5TYY - chains A and P of the 4 polymer chains in the assembly; structure by X-ray diffraction, 1.93 A resolution.

[Chain A]
Protein: DNA-directed DNA/RNA polymerase mu
From: Homo sapiens
Notes: EC 2.7.7.7
UniProtKB: Q9NP87 (DPOLM_HUMAN); residue numbers follow UniProt; this construct covers 132-397, 410-494
Amino-acid sequence (356 residues; each row starts with the number of its first residue; note: 12 numbers in that range are skipped by the numbering (no residue carries them; nothing is unmodelled there)):
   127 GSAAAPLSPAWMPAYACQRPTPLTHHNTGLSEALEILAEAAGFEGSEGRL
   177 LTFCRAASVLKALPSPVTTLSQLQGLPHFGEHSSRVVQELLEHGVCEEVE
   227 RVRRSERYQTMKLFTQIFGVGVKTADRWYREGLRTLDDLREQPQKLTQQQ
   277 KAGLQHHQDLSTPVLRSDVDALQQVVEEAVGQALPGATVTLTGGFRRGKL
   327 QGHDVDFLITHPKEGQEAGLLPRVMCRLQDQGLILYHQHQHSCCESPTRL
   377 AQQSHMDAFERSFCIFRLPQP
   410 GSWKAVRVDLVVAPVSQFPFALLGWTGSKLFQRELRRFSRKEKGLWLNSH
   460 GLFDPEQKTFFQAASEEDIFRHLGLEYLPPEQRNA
Disordered / not traced: 127-136, 365-384
Covalently attached groups: 2,3-dihydroxy-1,4-dithiobutane (DTT) linked to Cys180
Differences from the reference sequence: expression tag (127-131); conflict Gly410 (Pro in Q9NP87)
Bound ions: Mn2+ site 1: His208 (shared with 1 residue of chain D); Mn2+ site 2 near His219 (its only coordinating residue here); Na+: Thr241, Ile243, Val246 (shared with DT3(P) of chain P); Mn2+ site 3: Asp330, Asp332 (together with pyrophosphate) (shared with DT5(P) of chain P); Mn2+ site 4: Asp330, Asp332, Asp418 (shared with DA4(P), DT5(P) of chain P); Mn2+ site 5: Glu386, His459
Small-molecule neighbours: pyrophosphate (PPV): Gly319, Gly320, Arg323, Lys325, Gly328, His329, Asp330, Asp332
Swiss-Prot annotation at these positions:
  - region: Arg323 to Asp332 (Involved in ssDNA binding)
  - binding site (Mg(2+)): Asp330, Asp332, Asp418
  - site: Gly433 (Responsible for the low discrimination between dNTP and rNTP)

[Chain P]
Molecule: 5-nt DNA strand
Sequence (5 nucleotides; numbered 1 to 5; the number before each row is that of its first residue):
     1 CGTAT
Bound ions: Na+: DT3 (shared with Thr241(A), Ile243(A), Val246(A) of chain A); Mn2+ site 1: DA4, DT5 (shared with Asp330(A), Asp332(A), Asp418(A) of chain A); Mn2+ site 2: DT5 (together with pyrophosphate) (shared with Asp330(A), Asp332(A) of chain A)

[Chain A / chain P interface]
Contacting residue pairs - 29 pairs, chain A then chain P:
  Ile243(A) with DT3(P), phosphate contact
  Phe244(A) with DT3(P), phosphate contact
  Gly245(A) with DG2(P), phosphate contact; DT3(P), hydrogen bond to the phosphate
  Val246(A) with DG2(P), hydrogen bond to the phosphate; DT3(P), hydrogen bond to the phosphate
  Gly247(A) with DG2(P), hydrogen bond to the phosphate; DT3(P), phosphate contact
  Lys249(A) with DC1(P), phosphate contact; DG2(P), phosphate contact
  Thr250(A) with DC1(P), hydrogen bond to the phosphate; DG2(P), hydrogen bond to the phosphate
  Gln275(A) with DG2(P), sugar contact
  Arg323(A) with DT5(P), hydrogen bond to the phosphate
  Asp330(A) with DT5(P), phosphate contact
  Asp332(A) with DA4(P), phosphate contact; DT5(P), phosphate contact
  Phe389(A) with DT3(P), sugar contact; DA4(P), sugar contact
  Arg416(A) with DT3(P), phosphate contact; DA4(P), salt bridge to the phosphate
  Asp418(A) with DA4(P), sugar contact
  Gly433(A) with DT5(P), sugar contact
  Trp434(A) with DA4(P), sugar contact; DT5(P), sugar contact
  Thr435(A) with DT5(P), phosphate contact
  Gly436(A) with DT5(P), hydrogen bond to the phosphate
  Ser437(A) with DT5(P), sugar contact
  Lys438(A) with DT5(P), base contact
Also at the interface, not in a pair above, chain A (24 interface residues in all): Val248, Gly319, Arg387, Gln441

[Summary]
24 residues of chain A and 5 residues of chain P are in contact, with 8 hydrogen bonds and 1 salt bridge.
Polar pairs include Gly245(A)-DT3(P), Val246(A)-DG2(P) and Val246(A)-DT3(P). Chain A binds pyrophosphate.
Curated annotation (UniProt) lists 3 Mg2+-binding residues on chain A.
Here chain A is DNA-directed DNA/RNA polymerase mu (Homo sapiens) and chain P is a 5-nt DNA strand. Entry 5TYY
(DNA Polymerase Mu Product Complex, Mn2+ (60 min)) was determined by X-ray diffraction, deposited together
with 5TXX, 5TXZ, 5TYB, 5TYC, 5TYD, 5TYE and 7 further entries.
